Entry 1XK0 (X-ray diffraction, 2.18 A resolution); this record covers chain A.

Chain A:
Molecule: Heme oxygenase 1
Organism: Homo sapiens
Notes: EC 1.14.99.3
UniProt: P09601 (HMOX1_HUMAN); residue numbers follow UniProt; this construct covers 1-233
Amino-acid sequence (233 residues; row label = number of the first residue in the row):
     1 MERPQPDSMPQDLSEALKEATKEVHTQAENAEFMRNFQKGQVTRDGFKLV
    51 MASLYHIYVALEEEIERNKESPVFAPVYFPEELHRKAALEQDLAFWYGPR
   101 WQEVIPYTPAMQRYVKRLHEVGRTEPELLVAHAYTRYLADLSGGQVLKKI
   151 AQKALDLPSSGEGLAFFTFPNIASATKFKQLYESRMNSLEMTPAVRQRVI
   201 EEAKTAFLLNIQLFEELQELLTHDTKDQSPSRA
Unresolved in the structure: 1-9, 224-233
Sequence notes: engineered mutation Ala139 (Gly in P09601); conflict Glu183 (Arg in P09601)
Metal / ion sites: heme Fe: His25 (together with nitric oxide)
Residues lining bound ligands:
  - heme (HEM): Ser14, Lys18, His25, Ala28, Glu29, Met34, Gln38, Tyr134, Thr135, Arg136, Leu138, Ala139, Ser142, Phe207, Asn210, Phe214
  - nitric oxide (NO): His25, Ala139, Ser142, Gly143
Swiss-Prot annotation at these positions:
  - binding site (heme b): Lys18, His25, Tyr134
  - site: Asp140 (Important for catalytic activity)
  - modified residue: Ser229 (Phosphoserine)
  - mutagenesis: Asp140 (D140A/H/N/F/L: Inactive as a heme oxygenase but active as a peroxidase)

In short:
Chain A binds heme and nitric oxide. UniProt lists 3 heme b-binding residues and one mutagenesis site.
Chain A is Heme oxygenase 1 (Homo sapiens); the structure, Crystal Structures of the G139A, G139A-NO and G143H
Mutants of Human Heme Oxygenase-1, was determined by X-ray diffraction together with 1XK1 and 1XJZ from the
same study.
